PDB entry 1CZ3 | X-ray diffraction, 2.10 A resolution | chains A and B

[Chain A (and B)]
Name: Dihydrofolate reductase
Organism: Thermotoga maritima
Notes: EC 1.5.1.3; chain B of this document is another copy of the same molecule, construct and numbering; everything in this record applies to it too
Reference sequence: Q60034 (DYR_THEMA); residues 1-168 here correspond to UniProt positions 2-169 (UniProt number = residue number + 1)
Chain sequence (168 residues; row label = number of the first residue in the row):
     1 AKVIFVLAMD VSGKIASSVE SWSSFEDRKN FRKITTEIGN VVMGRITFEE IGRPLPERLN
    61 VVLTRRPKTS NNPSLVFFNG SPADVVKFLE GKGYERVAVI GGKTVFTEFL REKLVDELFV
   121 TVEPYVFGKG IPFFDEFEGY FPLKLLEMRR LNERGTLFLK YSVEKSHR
Unresolved in the structure: 165-168 (chain B: fully traced)

[Interface between chain A and chain B]
Residue-residue contacts - 72 pairs, chain A then chain B:
  Met-9(A) / Val-11(B)
  Val-11(A) / Met-9(B)
  Val-11(A) / Leu-143(B)  hydrophobic
  Val-11(A) / Tyr-161(B)
  Ser-12(A) / Ser-12(B)
  Ser-12(A) / Gly-13(B)
  Ser-12(A) / Phe-134(B)
  Gly-13(A) / Ser-12(B)
  Val-19(A) / Tyr-140(B)  hydrophobic
  Leu-118(A) / Val-126(B)  hydrophobic
  Val-122(A) / Tyr-161(B)
  Pro-124(A) / Pro-142(B)
  Pro-124(A) / Leu-143(B)  hydrogen bond (backbone-backbone)
  Tyr-125(A) / Tyr-140(B)  hydrophobic
  Tyr-125(A) / Phe-141(B)
  Tyr-125(A) / Pro-142(B)  hydrophobic
  Val-126(A) / Leu-118(B)  hydrophobic
  Val-126(A) / Phe-134(B)  hydrophobic
  Val-126(A) / Phe-137(B)
  Val-126(A) / Tyr-140(B)
  Val-126(A) / Phe-141(B)  hydrogen bond (backbone-backbone)
  Val-126(A) / Leu-143(B)  hydrophobic
  Phe-127(A) / Phe-134(B)
  Gly-128(A) / Glu-136(B)
  Gly-128(A) / Phe-137(B)  hydrogen bond (backbone-backbone)
  Gly-128(A) / Gly-139(B)  hydrogen bond (backbone-backbone)
  Lys-129(A) / Phe-137(B)
  Lys-129(A) / Glu-138(B)
  Phe-134(A) / Ser-12(B)
  Phe-134(A) / Lys-14(B)
  Phe-134(A) / Val-126(B)  hydrophobic
  Phe-134(A) / Phe-127(B)
  Phe-134(A) / Gly-128(B)
  Glu-136(A) / Gly-128(B)
  Glu-136(A) / Lys-129(B)  salt bridge
  Phe-137(A) / Gly-128(B)  hydrogen bond (backbone-backbone)
  Phe-137(A) / Lys-129(B)
  Glu-138(A) / Lys-129(B)  salt bridge
  Gly-139(A) / Gly-128(B)  hydrogen bond (backbone-backbone)
  Tyr-140(A) / Val-19(B)  hydrophobic
  Tyr-140(A) / Val-126(B)
  Phe-141(A) / Tyr-125(B)
  Phe-141(A) / Val-126(B)  hydrogen bond (backbone-backbone)
  Pro-142(A) / Pro-124(B)
  Pro-142(A) / Tyr-125(B)  hydrophobic
  Pro-142(A) / Arg-154(B)
  Leu-143(A) / Val-11(B)  hydrophobic
  Leu-143(A) / Pro-124(B)  hydrogen bond (backbone-backbone)
  Leu-143(A) / Tyr-125(B)
  Leu-143(A) / Val-126(B)  hydrophobic
  Leu-143(A) / Arg-154(B)  hydrogen bond (backbone-side chain)
  Lys-144(A) / Arg-154(B)
  Leu-145(A) / Arg-150(B)
  Leu-145(A) / Arg-154(B)  hydrogen bond (backbone-backbone)
  Leu-145(A) / Gly-155(B)
  Met-148(A) / Arg-150(B)
  Met-148(A) / Leu-157(B)  hydrophobic
  Arg-150(A) / Leu-145(B)  hydrogen bond (side chain-backbone)
  Arg-150(A) / Met-148(B)
  Glu-153(A) / Lys-144(B)
  Arg-154(A) / Pro-142(B)
  Arg-154(A) / Leu-143(B)  hydrogen bond (side chain-backbone)
  Arg-154(A) / Lys-144(B)
  Arg-154(A) / Leu-145(B)  hydrogen bond (backbone-backbone)
  Arg-154(A) / Glu-164(B)  salt bridge
  Gly-155(A) / Leu-145(B)
  Leu-157(A) / Met-148(B)  hydrophobic
  Leu-157(A) / Leu-159(B)  hydrophobic
  Leu-159(A) / Leu-157(B)  hydrophobic
  Tyr-161(A) / Val-11(B)
  Tyr-161(A) / Val-122(B)
  Glu-164(A) / Arg-154(B)  salt bridge
Interface residues without a listed pair, chain A (36 interface residues in all): Lys-14, Val-120, Phe-133
Interface residues without a listed pair, chain B (34 interface residues in all): Phe-133

[In short]
Chain A and chain B form an interface of 36 and 34 residues respectively, with 13 hydrogen bonds and 4 salt
bridges. Among the polar pairs are Glu-136(A)/Lys-129(B), Glu-138(A)/Lys-129(B) and Arg-154(A)/Glu-164(B).
Both chains are Dihydrofolate reductase (Thermotoga maritima). Entry 1CZ3 (Dihydrofolate reductase from
thermotoga maritima) was determined by X-ray diffraction.
